Entry 2GTP (X-ray diffraction, 2.55 A resolution); this record covers chains A and D.

== Chain A ==
Molecule: Guanine nucleotide-binding protein G(i), alpha-1 subunit
From: Homo sapiens
UniProtKB: P63096 (GNAI1_HUMAN); residues 32-354 here correspond to UniProt positions 31-353 (UniProt number = residue number - 1)
Sequence (323 residues; each row starts with the number of its first residue):
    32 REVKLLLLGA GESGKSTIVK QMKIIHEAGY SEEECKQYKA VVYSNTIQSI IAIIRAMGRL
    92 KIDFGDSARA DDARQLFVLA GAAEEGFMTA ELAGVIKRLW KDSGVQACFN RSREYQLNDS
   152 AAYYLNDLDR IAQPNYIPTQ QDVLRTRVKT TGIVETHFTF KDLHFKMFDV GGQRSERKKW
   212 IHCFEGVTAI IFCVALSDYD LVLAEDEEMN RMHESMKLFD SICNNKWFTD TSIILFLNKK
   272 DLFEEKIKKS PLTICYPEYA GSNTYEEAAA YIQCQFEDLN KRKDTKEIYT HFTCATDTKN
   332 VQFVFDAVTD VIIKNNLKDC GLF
Disordered / not traced: 112-118, 349-354
Ion coordination: tetrafluoroaluminate ion: Glu43, Arg178 (together with GDP, Mg2+); Mg2+: Ser47, Thr181 (together with GDP, tetrafluoroaluminate)
Ligand contacts: GDP: Ala41, Gly42, Glu43, Ser44, Gly45, Lys46, Ser47, Thr48, Ser151, Leu175, Arg176, Thr177, Arg178, Val179, Thr181, Asp200, Val201, Asn269, Lys270, Asp272, Leu273, Thr324, Cys325, Ala326, Thr327

== Chain D ==
Molecule: Regulator of G-protein signaling 1
From: Homo sapiens
UniProtKB: Q08116 (RGS1_HUMAN); numbering as in UniProt (aligned over 50-192)
Sequence (145 residues; numbered 48 to 192; the number before each row is that of its first residue):
    48 SMSGMKSSKS KDVLSAAEVM QWSQSLEKLL ANQTGQNVFG SFLKSEFSEE NIEFWLACED
   108 YKKTESDLLP CKAEEIYKAF VHSDAAKQIN IDFRTRESTA KKIKAPTPTC FDEAQKVIYT
   168 LMEKDSYPRF LKSDIYLNLL NDLQA
Disordered / not traced: 48-59, 192
Sequence notes: cloning artifact (48-49)

== How chain A and chain D interact ==
Pairs across the interface (35):
  Val179(A) with Lys171(D); Asp172(D)
  Lys180(A) with Asn137(D); Leu168(D); Asp172(D)
  Thr181(A) with Asp172(D)
  Thr182(A) with Ser95(D); Asn98(D), hydrogen bond; Leu168(D); Asp172(D), hydrogen bond (backbone-side chain); Ser173(D)
  Gly183(A) with Glu93(D); Phe94(D); Ser95(D)
  Ile184(A) with Glu93(D), hydrogen bond (backbone-backbone); Phe94(D), hydrophobic
  Val185(A) with Glu93(D); Arg176(D)
  Gln204(A) with Asn137(D), hydrogen bond
  Ser206(A) with Gln135(D); Ile136(D); Asn137(D)
  Glu207(A) with Asn137(D), hydrogen bond
  Lys209(A) with Ser130(D); Ala132(D), hydrogen bond (side chain-backbone); Gln135(D), hydrogen bond
  Lys210(A) with Phe94(D), hydrogen bond (side chain-backbone); Ser95(D); Glu97(D), salt bridge
  His213(A) with Phe94(D)
  Ala235(A) with Asp139(D); Phe140(D), hydrogen bond (backbone-backbone)
  Glu236(A) with Phe140(D); Arg143(D), hydrogen bond (backbone-side chain)
  Asp237(A) with Phe140(D)
Interface residues without a listed pair, chain A (17 interface residues in all): Glu238
Interface residues without a listed pair, chain D (22 interface residues in all): Ser92, Asp131, Ala133, Ile138

== In short ==
17 residues of chain A face 22 of chain D across their interface; the contacts include 10 hydrogen bonds and 1
salt bridge. Polar pairs include Lys210(A)-Glu97(D), Thr182(A)-Asn98(D) and Thr182(A)-Asp172(D). Bound to
chain A: GDP. Glu43(A) and Arg178(A) coordinate a tetrafluoroaluminate ion ion.
Chain A is Guanine nucleotide-binding protein G(i), alpha-1 subunit and chain D is Regulator of G-protein
signaling 1, both from Homo sapiens; the structure, Crystal structure of the heterodimeric complex of human
RGS1 and activated Gi alpha 1, was determined by X-ray diffraction, deposited together with 2IHB, 2IK8 and
2ODE.
